4PBS - chain A; structure by X-ray diffraction, 2.01 A resolution.

== Chain A ==
Molecule: Tyrosine--tRNA ligase
Source organism: Methanocaldococcus jannaschii
Notes: EC 6.1.1.1
UniProtKB: Q57834 (SYY_METJA); numbering as in UniProt (aligned over 1-306)
Sequence (314 residues; numbered 1 to 314; the number before each row is that of its first residue):
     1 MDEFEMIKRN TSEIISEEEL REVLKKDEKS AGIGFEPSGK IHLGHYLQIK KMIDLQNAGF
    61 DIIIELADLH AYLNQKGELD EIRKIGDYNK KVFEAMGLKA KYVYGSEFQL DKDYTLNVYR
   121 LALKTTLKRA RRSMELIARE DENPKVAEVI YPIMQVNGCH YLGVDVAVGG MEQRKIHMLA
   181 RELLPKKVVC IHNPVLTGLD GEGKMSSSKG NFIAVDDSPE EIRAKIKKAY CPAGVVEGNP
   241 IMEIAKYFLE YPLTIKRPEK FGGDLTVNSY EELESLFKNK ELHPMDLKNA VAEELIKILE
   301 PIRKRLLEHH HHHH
Unresolved in the structure: 311-314
Construct notes: engineered mutation G32 (Tyr in Q57834), E65 (Leu in Q57834), G158 (Asp in Q57834), C159 (Ile in Q57834); expression tag (307-314)
Ligand contacts: 2L7 (4-[(2-bromo-2-methylpropanoyl)amino]-L-phenylalanine): G32, I33, G34, F35, E36, I63, E65, A67, H70, I137, Y151, Q155, G158, C159, L162, V164, Q173
Curated features (UniProtKB/Swiss-Prot):
  - region (Interaction with t-RNA): K228 to C231, H283 to K288
  - motif: P37 to H45 ('HIGH' region), K204 to S208 ('KMSKS' region)
  - binding site (L-tyrosine): E36, Q173
  - binding site (ATP): S207
  - site: N143 (Interaction with t-RNA)
Reported in the primary citation:
  - binding site for 2L7: E65, G158, L162
  - contacts within the chain: E65-Q109 (hydrogen bond)
  - mutagenesis - F108W: unchanged catalytic activity
  - mutagenesis - G158S: increased catalytic activity
  - mutagenesis - F108W/G158S: increased catalytic activity on Acd (4) and AmF (5)
  - mutagenesis - E65S: abolished catalytic activity
  - mutagenesis - I63G, E65D, V164A: decreased catalytic activity

== Overview ==
Ligands of chain A: compound 2L7. Curated annotation (UniProt) lists L-tyrosine-binding residues E36 and Q173
and ATP-binding residue S207. The paper reports a binding site for 2L7 at E65, G158 and L162; I63G, E65D and
V164A reduce catalytic activity; 7 substitutions were tested in all.
Chain A is Tyrosine--tRNA ligase (Methanocaldococcus jannaschii); the structure, Crystal structure of the M.
jannaschii F9 tRNA synthetase variant bound to 4-(2-bromoisobutyramido)-phenylalanine (BibaF), was determined
by X-ray diffraction (same publication as 4PBR and 4PBT).
